PDB entry 7E6U | electron microscopy, 6.00 A resolution (low resolution: residue-level contacts below are approximate; hydrogen-bond / salt-bridge calls are withheld) | chains A and C of the 4 polymer chains in the assembly

Chain A (and C):
Name: Extracellular calcium-sensing receptor
Organism: Homo sapiens
Notes: chain C of this document is another copy of the same molecule, construct and numbering; everything in this record applies to it too
UniProtKB: P41180 (CASR_HUMAN); residues 20-870 here = UniProt positions 20-870
Sequence (862 residues; row label = number of the first residue in the row):
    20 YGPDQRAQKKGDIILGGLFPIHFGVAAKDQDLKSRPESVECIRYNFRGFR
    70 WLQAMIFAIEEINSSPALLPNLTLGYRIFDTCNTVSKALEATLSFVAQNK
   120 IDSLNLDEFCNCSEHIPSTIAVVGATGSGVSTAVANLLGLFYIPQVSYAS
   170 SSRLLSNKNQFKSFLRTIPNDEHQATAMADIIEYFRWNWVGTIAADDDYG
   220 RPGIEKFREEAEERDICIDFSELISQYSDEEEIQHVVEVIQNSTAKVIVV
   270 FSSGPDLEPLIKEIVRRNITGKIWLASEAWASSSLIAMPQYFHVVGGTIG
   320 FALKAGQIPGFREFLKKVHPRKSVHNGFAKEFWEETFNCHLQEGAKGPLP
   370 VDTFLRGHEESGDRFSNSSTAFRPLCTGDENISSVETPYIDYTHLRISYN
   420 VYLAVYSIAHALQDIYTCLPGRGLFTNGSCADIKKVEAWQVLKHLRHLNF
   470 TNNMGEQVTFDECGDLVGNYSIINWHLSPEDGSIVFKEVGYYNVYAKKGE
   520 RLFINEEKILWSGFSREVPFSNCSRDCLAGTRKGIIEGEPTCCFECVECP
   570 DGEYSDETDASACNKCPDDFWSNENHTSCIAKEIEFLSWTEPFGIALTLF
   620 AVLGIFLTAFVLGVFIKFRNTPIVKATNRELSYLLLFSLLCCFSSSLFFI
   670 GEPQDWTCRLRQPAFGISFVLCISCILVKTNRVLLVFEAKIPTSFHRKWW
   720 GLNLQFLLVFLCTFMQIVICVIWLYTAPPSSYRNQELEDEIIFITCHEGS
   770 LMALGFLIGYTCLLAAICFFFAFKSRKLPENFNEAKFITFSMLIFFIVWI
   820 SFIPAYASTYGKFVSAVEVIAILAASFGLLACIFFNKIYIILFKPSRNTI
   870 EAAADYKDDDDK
Not modelled in the structure: 20-22, 55-64, 100-104, 164-184, 358-392, 867-881
Construct notes: expression tag (871-881)
Cystine bridges: Cys-546/Cys-565, Cys-568/Cys-582, Cys-661/Cys-691
Swiss-Prot annotation at these positions:
  - region: Phe-637 to Arg-648 (Intracellular loop 1 (ICL1)), Thr-699 to Asn-722 (Intracellular loop 2 (ICL2)), Phe-790 to Lys-805 (Intracellular loop 3 (ICL3))
  - binding site (phosphate): Arg-66 to Trp-70, Arg-415 to Ser-417
  - binding site (Ca(2+)): Ile-81, Ser-84, Leu-87, Leu-88, Thr-100, Thr-145, Ser-170, Pro-188, Asp-190, Glu-231, Asp-234, Glu-297, Tyr-489, Gly-557
  - binding site (L-tryptophan): Ser-147, Ala-168, Ser-170, Glu-297
  - binding site (spermine): Asp-238, Ser-240
  - site: Cys-482 (Important for ability of agonist AMG 416 to activate G-protein-coupled receptor activity)
  - glycosylation (N-linked (GlcNAc...) asparagine): Asn-90, Asn-130, Asn-261, Asn-287, Asn-386, Asn-400, Asn-446, Asn-468, Asn-488, Asn-541, Asn-594
Reported in the primary citation:
  - self-association interface (contacts with another copy of this molecule): Val-115, Val-149, Leu-156
  - conformationally variable residues (domain motion): Asn-541
  - mutagenesis - D190K, W590E, K601E, D758DEL/E759DEL, F789A, F792A, P823R: decreased signaling in response to Ca2+
  - mutagenesis - W590E, K601E: decreased expression

Interface between chain A and chain C:
Contacting residue pairs (20):
  Arg-96(A) / Leu-125(C)
  Phe-98(A) / Leu-125(C)
  Leu-112(A) / Lys-119(C)
  Leu-112(A) / Ser-122(C)
  Leu-112(A) / Leu-123(C)
  Leu-112(A) / Asn-124(C)
  Gln-117(A) / Asp-126(C)
  Gln-117(A) / Phe-128(C)
  Ile-120(A) / Asp-126(C)
  Leu-123(A) / Phe-98(C)
  Phe-128(A) / Asn-130(C)
  Phe-128(A) / Cys-131(C)
  Phe-128(A) / Ser-132(C)
  Cys-129(A) / Asn-130(C)
  Cys-129(A) / Cys-131(C)
  Asn-130(A) / Phe-128(C)
  Asn-130(A) / Asn-130(C)
  Cys-131(A) / Phe-128(C)
  Ser-132(A) / Phe-128(C)
  Leu-156(A) / Val-153(C)
Also at the interface, not in a pair above, chain A (17 interface residues in all): Val-115, His-134, Val-149, Ala-152, Val-153
Also at the interface, not in a pair above, chain C (16 interface residues in all): Thr-111, Ile-120, Cys-129, Leu-156

In short:
Chain A and chain C form an interface of 17 and 16 residues respectively. The paper reports that D190K, W590E
and K601E of chain A, among others, reduce signaling in response to Ca2+; conformational variability at
Asn-541(A); 7 substitutions were tested in all.
Both chains are Extracellular calcium-sensing receptor (Homo sapiens). Entry 7E6U (the complex of inactive
CaSR and NB2D11) was determined by electron microscopy (same publication as 7E6T).
